Entry 8SU9 (electron microscopy, 2.83 A resolution); this record covers chains D and E of the 18 polymer chains in the assembly.

== Chain D (and E) ==
Molecule: SIR2-like domain-containing protein
Organism: Escherichia coli
Notes: chain E of this document is another copy of the same molecule, construct and numbering; everything in this record applies to it too
UniProt: A0A7B5N0T7 (A0A7B5N0T7_ECOLX); numbering as in UniProt (aligned over 1-415)
Amino-acid sequence (415 residues; row label = number of the first residue in the row):
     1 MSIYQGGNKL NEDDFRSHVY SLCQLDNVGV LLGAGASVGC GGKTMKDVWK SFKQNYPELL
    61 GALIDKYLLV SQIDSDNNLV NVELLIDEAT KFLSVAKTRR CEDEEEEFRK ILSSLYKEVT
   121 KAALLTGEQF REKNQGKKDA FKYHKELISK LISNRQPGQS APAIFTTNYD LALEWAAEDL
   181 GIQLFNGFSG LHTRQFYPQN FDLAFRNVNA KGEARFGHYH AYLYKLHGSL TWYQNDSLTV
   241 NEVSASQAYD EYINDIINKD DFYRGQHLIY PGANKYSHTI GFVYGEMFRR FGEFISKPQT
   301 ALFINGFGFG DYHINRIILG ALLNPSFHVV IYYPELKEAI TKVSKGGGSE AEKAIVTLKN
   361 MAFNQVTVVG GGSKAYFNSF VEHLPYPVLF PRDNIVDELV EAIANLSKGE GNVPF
Disordered / not traced: 1, 211-216, 392, 409-415 (chain E: 1, 211-216, 408-415)
Residues lining bound ligands: Adenosine-5-Diphosphoribose (AR6; [(2R,3S,4R,5R)-5-(6-aminopurin-9-yl)-3,4-dihydroxy-oxolan-2-yl]methyl [hydroxy-[[(2R,3S,4R,5S)-3,4,5-trihydroxyoxolan-2-yl]methoxy]phosphoryl] hydrogen phosphate): Ala34, Gly35, Val38, Thr44, Met45, Glu83, Thr167, His227, Asn305, Gly306, Phe307, Gly308, Asp311, Pro334, Tyr376, Phe377
From the paper describing this entry:
  - binding site for Adenosine-5-Diphosphoribose: Tyr376, Phe377
  - catalytic residues: His227, Asp311, His313
  - mutagenesis - H227A, D311A, H313A: abolished catalytic activity on NAD+
  - mutagenesis - H227A, D311A, H313A: decreased catalytic activity on single-stranded DNA
  - mutagenesis - H227A: decreased growth

== How chain D and chain E interact ==
Pairs across the interface (46):
  Lys133(D) with His192(E); Thr193(E); Tyr233(E)
  Asn134(D) with Thr193(E)
  Leu171(D) with His192(E)
  Glu178(D) with Leu191(E), hydrogen bond (side chain-backbone); His192(E), hydrogen bond (side chain-backbone); Thr193(E), hydrogen bond
  Gln183(D) with Ser189(E)
  Ser189(D) with Gln183(E), hydrogen bond
  Leu191(D) with Glu178(E), hydrogen bond (backbone-side chain); Arg194(E); Glu242(E)
  His192(D) with Leu171(E); Glu178(E), hydrogen bond (backbone-side chain); Ser244(E); Ala245(E)
  Thr193(D) with Glu178(E), hydrogen bond (backbone-side chain)
  Arg194(D) with Leu191(E)
  Asn200(D) with Gln183(E)
  Asp202(D) with Arg206(E); Asn207(E); Val208(E); Asn209(E)
  Leu203(D) with Arg206(E)
  Ala204(D) with Ala204(E); Phe205(E); Arg206(E), hydrogen bond (backbone-backbone)
  Phe205(D) with Ala204(E); Phe205(E), hydrophobic; Arg206(E), hydrogen bond (backbone-side chain)
  Arg206(D) with Leu203(E); Ala204(E), hydrogen bond (backbone-backbone)
  Asn207(D) with Asp202(E)
  Val208(D) with Asp202(E), hydrogen bond (backbone-backbone); Ala204(E), hydrophobic
  Tyr233(D) with Lys133(E)
  Glu242(D) with Leu191(E)
  Ser244(D) with Leu191(E); His192(E); Gln247(E)
  Ala245(D) with His192(E), hydrogen bond (backbone-side chain)
  Ser246(D) with Gln247(E)
  Gln247(D) with Ser244(E); Ser246(E); Gln247(E), hydrogen bond (side chain-backbone)
Interface residues without a listed pair, chain D (29 interface residues in all): Trp175, Gly181, Gly190, Asn209, Gly217
Interface residues without a listed pair, chain E (32 interface residues in all): Asn134, Glu174, Trp175, Gly190, Gln195, Tyr197, Gly217, Tyr222, Val243

== Overview ==
The interface between chain D and chain E involves 29 residues on one side and 32 on the other, with 13
hydrogen bonds. Polar pairs include Glu178(D)-Leu191(E), Glu178(D)-His192(E) and Glu178(D)-Thr193(E). Bound to
chain D: Adenosine-5-Diphosphoribose. From the paper: catalytic residues His227(D), Asp311(D) and His313(D);
H227A, D311A and H313A of chain D abolish catalytic activity on NAD+.
Both chains are SIR2-like domain-containing protein (Escherichia coli). Entry 8SU9 (E. coli SIR2-HerA complex
(hexamer HerA bound with dodecamer Sir2)) was determined by electron microscopy, deposited together with 8SUW,
8SUB, 8SXX, 8UAE and 8UAF.
